7CBI - chains A and B; structure by X-ray diffraction, 1.59 A resolution.

== Chain A (and B) ==
Protein: Threonine--tRNA ligase
Source organism: Salmonella enterica subsp. enterica serovar Cubana str. 76814
Notes: EC 6.1.1.3; chain B of this document is another copy of the same molecule, construct and numbering; everything in this record applies to it too
UniProt: V7II86 (V7II86_SALET); residues 242-642 here correspond to UniProt positions 222-622 (UniProt number = residue number - 20)
Sequence (411 residues; row label = number of the first residue in the row):
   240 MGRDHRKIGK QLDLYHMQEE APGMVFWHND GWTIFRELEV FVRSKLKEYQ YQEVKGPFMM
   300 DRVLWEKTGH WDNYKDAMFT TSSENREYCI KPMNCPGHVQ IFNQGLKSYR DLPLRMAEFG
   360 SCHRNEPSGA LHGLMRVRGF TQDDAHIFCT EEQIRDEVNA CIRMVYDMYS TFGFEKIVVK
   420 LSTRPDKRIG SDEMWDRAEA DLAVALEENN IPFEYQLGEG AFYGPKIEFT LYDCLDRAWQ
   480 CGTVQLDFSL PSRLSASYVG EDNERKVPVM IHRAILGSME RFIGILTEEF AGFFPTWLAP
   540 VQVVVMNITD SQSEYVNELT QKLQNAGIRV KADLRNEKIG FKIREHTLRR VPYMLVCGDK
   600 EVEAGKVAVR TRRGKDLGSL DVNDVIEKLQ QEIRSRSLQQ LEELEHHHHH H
Not modelled in the structure: 240, 642-650
Sequence notes: initiating methionine (240); expression tag (241, 643-650)
Metal / ion sites: Zn2+: Cys334, His385, His511 (together with FQU)
Small-molecule neighbours: FQU (5-(7-bromanyl-6-chloranyl-4-oxidanylidene-quinazolin-3-yl)pentyl (2S,3R)-2-azanyl-3-oxidanyl-butanoate): His309, Tyr313, Ala316, Met317, Pro331, Met332, Cys334, Arg363, Gln381, Asp383, Ala384, His385, Tyr462, Thr482, His511, Arg512, Ala513

== Chain A / chain B interface ==
Contacting residue pairs - 94 pairs, chain A then chain B:
  His255(A) - Gln339(B)
  His255(A) - Ile340(B)
  His255(A) - Gln343(B)
  Gln257(A) - Gln339(B)  hydrogen bond
  Glu258(A) - Arg325(B)  salt bridge
  Glu259(A) - Met299(B)
  Glu259(A) - Asp300(B)  hydrogen bond (backbone-backbone)
  Glu259(A) - Tyr327(B)
  Ala260(A) - Pro296(B)  hydrophobic
  Ala260(A) - Met298(B)
  Pro261(A) - Arg325(B)
  Pro261(A) - Tyr327(B)
  Met263(A) - Pro296(B)  hydrophobic
  Met263(A) - Met298(B)  hydrophobic
  Val264(A) - Lys294(B)
  Val264(A) - Gly295(B)
  Val264(A) - Pro296(B)
  Phe265(A) - Lys294(B)
  Phe265(A) - Pro296(B)
  Phe265(A) - Met299(B)  hydrophobic
  Phe265(A) - Gln339(B)
  Trp266(A) - Val293(B)
  Trp266(A) - Lys294(B)  hydrogen bond (backbone-backbone)
  Trp266(A) - Ile340(B)
  His267(A) - Ile340(B)
  His267(A) - Gln343(B)
  Asn268(A) - Gln291(B)
  Asn268(A) - Glu292(B)
  Asn268(A) - Val293(B)
  Trp271(A) - Glu292(B)  hydrogen bond
  Trp271(A) - Val293(B)
  Trp271(A) - Lys294(B)
  Arg275(A) - Arg282(B)
  Arg275(A) - Glu292(B)  salt bridge
  Arg282(A) - Arg275(B)
  Lys286(A) - Gln563(B)  hydrogen bond
  Gln291(A) - Asn268(B)
  Glu292(A) - Asn268(B)
  Glu292(A) - Trp271(B)  hydrogen bond
  Glu292(A) - Arg275(B)  salt bridge
  Val293(A) - Trp266(B)
  Val293(A) - Asn268(B)
  Val293(A) - Trp271(B)
  Lys294(A) - Val264(B)
  Lys294(A) - Phe265(B)
  Lys294(A) - Trp266(B)  hydrogen bond (backbone-backbone)
  Lys294(A) - Trp271(B)
  Pro296(A) - Met263(B)  hydrophobic
  Pro296(A) - Val264(B)
  Pro296(A) - Phe265(B)
  Phe297(A) - Phe297(B)  hydrophobic
  Phe297(A) - Ser360(B)
  Phe297(A) - His362(B)
  Met298(A) - Ala260(B)
  Met298(A) - Met263(B)  hydrophobic
  Met298(A) - His362(B)
  Met299(A) - Glu259(B)
  Met299(A) - Phe265(B)  hydrophobic
  Asp300(A) - Glu259(B)  hydrogen bond (backbone-backbone)
  Phe318(A) - Met298(B)  hydrophobic
  Phe318(A) - Thr320(B)
  Phe318(A) - Ser322(B)
  Thr319(A) - Thr319(B)
  Thr319(A) - Thr320(B)  hydrogen bond (backbone-side chain)
  Thr320(A) - Phe318(B)
  Thr320(A) - Thr319(B)  hydrogen bond (side chain-backbone)
  Ser322(A) - Phe318(B)
  Ser322(A) - Asn364(B)  hydrogen bond
  Ser322(A) - Arg377(B)  hydrogen bond
  Glu323(A) - Glu365(B)
  Glu323(A) - Pro366(B)
  Glu323(A) - Ser367(B)  hydrogen bond
  Glu323(A) - Arg377(B)  salt bridge
  Arg325(A) - Glu258(B)  hydrogen bond (side chain-backbone)
  Arg325(A) - Glu259(B)
  Arg325(A) - Pro261(B)
  Tyr327(A) - Glu259(B)
  Tyr327(A) - Pro261(B)
  Ile329(A) - Ile329(B)  hydrophobic
  Gly336(A) - Phe265(B)
  Gln339(A) - His255(B)
  Gln339(A) - Gln257(B)
  Gln339(A) - Phe265(B)
  Ile340(A) - Phe265(B)  hydrophobic
  Ile340(A) - His267(B)
  Gln343(A) - His255(B)
  Gln343(A) - His267(B)
  His362(A) - Phe297(B)
  Asn364(A) - Ser322(B)  hydrogen bond
  Pro366(A) - Glu323(B)
  Ser367(A) - Glu323(B)  hydrogen bond
  Arg377(A) - Ser322(B)  hydrogen bond
  Arg377(A) - Glu323(B)  salt bridge
  Gln563(A) - Lys286(B)  hydrogen bond
Interface residues without a listed pair, chain A (47 interface residues in all): Gly295, Leu303, Ser321, Glu365
Interface residues without a listed pair, chain B (48 interface residues in all): Leu303, Ser321, Gly336

== Overview ==
47 residues of chain A and 48 residues of chain B are in contact, with 18 hydrogen bonds and 5 salt bridges.
Polar contacts include Glu258(A)-Arg325(B), Arg275(A)-Glu292(B) and Glu323(A)-Arg377(B). Bound to chain A:
compound FQU. Cys334(A), His385(A) and His511(A) coordinate Zn2+.
Chain A and chain B are both Threonine--tRNA ligase (Salmonella enterica subsp. enterica serovar Cubana str.
76814); the structure, Crystal structure of threonyl-tRNA synthetase (ThrRS) from Salmonella enterica in
complex with an inhibitor, was determined by X-ray diffraction together with 7CBG and 7CBH from the same
study.
